4TNT - chains B and D of the 4 polymer chains in the assembly; structure by X-ray diffraction, 2.39 A resolution.

[Chain B]
Molecule: Mineralocorticoid receptor
From: Homo sapiens
Reference sequence: P08235 (MCR_HUMAN), isoform P08235-4; numbering as in UniProt (aligned over 593-671)
Sequence (103 residues; row label = number of the first residue in the row):
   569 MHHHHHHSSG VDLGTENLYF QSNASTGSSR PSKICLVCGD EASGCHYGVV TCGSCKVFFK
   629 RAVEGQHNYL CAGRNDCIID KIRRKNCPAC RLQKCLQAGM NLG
Not modelled in the structure: 569-599
Differences from the reference sequence: initiating methionine (569); expression tag (570-592)
Bound ions: Zn2+ site 1: Cys603, Cys606, Cys620, Cys623; Zn2+ site 2: Cys639, Cys645, Cys655, Cys658
UniProt features mapped onto this chain:
  - DNA-binding region: Cys603 to Met668 (Nuclear receptor)
  - zinc finger (NR C4-type): Cys603 to Cys623, Cys639 to Cys663
  - binding site (Zn(2+)): Cys603, Cys606, Cys620, Cys623, Cys639, Cys645, Cys655, Cys658
  - natural variant: Gly633 (G633R: In PHA1A), Cys645 (C645S: In PHA1A), Arg659 (R659S: In PHA1A)
Reported in the primary citation:
  - binding site for the 17-nt DNA strand: His614, Lys624, Arg652, Arg659
  - binding site for the 17-nt DNA strand (chain D): Val625, Arg629
  - disease-associated variants - C606W, F626C, C645S: decreased stability (proposed by the authors, not directly observed)
  - disease-associated variants - G633R: decreased signaling (citing earlier work)
  - self-association interface (contacts with another copy of this molecule); pairs are residue here / residue on that copy: Arg642-Asp644 (salt bridge)
  - disease-associated variants - H614N, G621D, R652Q, K653N (citing earlier work)

[Chain D]
Molecule: 17-nt DNA strand
Sequence (17 nucleotides; each row starts with the number of its first residue):
     1 CAGAACAGAG TGTTCTG

[Chain B / chain D interface]
Contacting residue pairs - 9 pairs, chain B then chain D:
  Cys613(B) - DC1(D)  phosphate contact
  Cys613(B) - DA2(D)  phosphate contact
  His614(B) - DA2(D)  salt bridge to the phosphate
  Tyr615(B) - DA2(D)  hydrogen bond to the phosphate
  Tyr615(B) - DG3(D)  hydrogen bond to the phosphate
  Lys624(B) - DA2(D)  base contact
  Lys624(B) - DG3(D)  hydrogen bond to the base
  Lys628(B) - DG3(D)  salt bridge to the phosphate
  Arg629(B) - DA5(D)  base contact
Interface residues without a listed pair, chain B (7 interface residues in all): Val625
Interface residues without a listed pair, chain D (5 interface residues in all): DC6

[Summary]
7 residues of chain B face 5 of chain D across their interface, with 3 hydrogen bonds and 2 salt bridges.
Polar pairs include Lys624(B)-DG3(D), Tyr615(B)-DA2(D) and Tyr615(B)-DG3(D). From the paper: a binding site
for the 17-nt DNA strand at His614(B), Lys624(B) and Arg652(B) among others; C606W, F626C and C645S of chain B
reduce stability.
Here chain B is Mineralocorticoid receptor (Homo sapiens) and chain D is a 17-nt DNA strand. Entry 4TNT
(Structure of the human mineralocorticoid receptor in complex with DNA) was determined by X-ray diffraction.
